Entry 4P5M (X-ray diffraction, 1.70 A resolution); this record covers chains A and B.

== Chain A ==
Molecule: HLA class II histocompatibility antigen, DP alpha 1 chain
From: Homo sapiens
Reference sequence: P20036 (DPA1_HUMAN); residues 1-183 here correspond to UniProt positions 32-214 (UniProt number = residue number + 31)
Amino-acid sequence (183 residues; each row starts with the number of its first residue):
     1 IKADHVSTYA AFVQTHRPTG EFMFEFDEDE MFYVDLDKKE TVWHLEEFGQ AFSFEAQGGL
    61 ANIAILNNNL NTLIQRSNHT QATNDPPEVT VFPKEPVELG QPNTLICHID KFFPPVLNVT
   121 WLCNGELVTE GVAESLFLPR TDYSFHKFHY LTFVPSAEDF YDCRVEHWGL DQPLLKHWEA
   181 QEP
Disordered / not traced: 181-183
Cystine bridges: Cys107-Cys163
Covalent attachments: N-acetylglucosamine (NAG) linked to Asn118

== Chain B ==
Molecule: peptide, HLA class II histocompatibility antigen, DP beta 1 chain
From: Homo sapiens
Reference sequence: Q5EP54 (Q5EP54_HUMAN); residues 3-189 here correspond to UniProt positions 32-218 (UniProt number = residue number + 29)
Amino-acid sequence (212 residues; numbered -25 to 189; 3 numbers in that range are skipped by the numbering (no residue carries them; nothing is unmodelled there); the number before each row is that of its first residue; numbers below 1 keep their minus sign (Gln-25 is residue -25)):
   -25 QAYDGKDYIA LKGGSLVPRG SGGGG
     3 SPENYLFQGR QECYAFNGTQ RFLERYIYNR EEFVRFDSDV GEFRAVTELG RPDEEYWNSQ
    63 KDILEEERAV PDRMCRHNYE LGGPMTLQRR VQPRVNVSPS KKGPLQHHNL LVCHVTDFYP
   123 GSIQVRWFLN GQEETAGVVS TNLIRNGDWT FQILVMLEMT PQQGDVYTCQ VEHTSLDSPV
   183 TVEWKAQ
Disordered / not traced: -12 to -1, 3
Differences from the reference sequence: linker (-13 to -1); variant Ser3 (Thr32 in Q5EP54)
Cystine bridges: Cys15-Cys77, Cys115-Cys171
Covalent attachments: N-acetylglucosamine (NAG) linked to Asn19

== Chain A / chain B interface ==
Contacting residue pairs - 152 pairs, chain A then chain B:
  Ile1(A) - Tyr16(B)  hydrophobic
  Ile1(A) - Arg23(B)
  Ile1(A) - Leu25(B)  hydrophobic
  Lys2(A) - Phe18(B)
  Ala3(A) - Ala17(B)
  Asp4(A) - Ala17(B)  hydrogen bond (backbone-backbone)
  Asp4(A) - Phe18(B)
  Asp4(A) - Asn19(B)  hydrogen bond (side chain-backbone)
  His5(A) - Cys15(B)
  His5(A) - Tyr16(B)
  His5(A) - Ala17(B)  hydrogen bond (backbone-backbone)
  His5(A) - Tyr81(B)
  His5(A) - Leu89(B)
  Val6(A) - Cys15(B)
  Val6(A) - Tyr16(B)  hydrophobic
  Ser7(A) - Gln13(B)
  Ser7(A) - Glu14(B)
  Ser7(A) - Cys15(B)  hydrogen bond (backbone-backbone)
  Thr8(A) - Gln13(B)
  Thr8(A) - Glu14(B)
  Tyr9(A) - Tyr-23(B)
  Tyr9(A) - Asp-22(B)  hydrogen bond (side chain-backbone)
  Tyr9(A) - Gly-21(B)
  Tyr9(A) - Tyr-18(B)
  Tyr9(A) - Arg12(B)
  Tyr9(A) - Gln13(B)  hydrogen bond (backbone-backbone)
  Tyr9(A) - Met76(B)  hydrophobic
  Ala10(A) - Gly11(B)
  Ala10(A) - Arg12(B)
  Ala11(A) - Gln10(B)
  Ala11(A) - Gly11(B)  hydrogen bond (backbone-backbone)
  Phe12(A) - Phe9(B)
  Phe12(A) - Gln10(B)
  Val13(A) - Leu8(B)
  Val13(A) - Phe9(B)  hydrogen bond (backbone-backbone)
  Gln14(A) - Asn6(B)  hydrogen bond
  Gln14(A) - Tyr7(B)
  Gln14(A) - Leu8(B)
  Thr15(A) - Glu5(B)
  Thr15(A) - Asn6(B)  hydrogen bond (backbone-side chain)
  Thr15(A) - Tyr7(B)  hydrogen bond (backbone-backbone)
  His16(A) - Pro4(B)
  His16(A) - Glu5(B)  hydrogen bond (side chain-backbone)
  His16(A) - Asn6(B)  hydrogen bond (backbone-side chain)
  Phe24(A) - Tyr-23(B)  hydrophobic
  Phe26(A) - Thr88(B)
  Phe26(A) - Leu89(B)  hydrophobic
  Asp27(A) - Arg147(B)  hydrogen bond (backbone-side chain)
  Glu28(A) - Arg147(B)  salt bridge
  Asp29(A) - Tyr121(B)
  Asp29(A) - Arg147(B)  salt bridge
  Asp29(A) - Trp151(B)
  Glu30(A) - Trp151(B)  hydrogen bond (backbone-side chain)
  Met31(A) - Tyr-23(B)  hydrogen bond
  Met31(A) - Trp151(B)  hydrophobic
  His44(A) - Gly149(B)
  His44(A) - Asp150(B)
  His44(A) - Trp151(B)
  Leu45(A) - Arg91(B)
  Leu45(A) - Trp151(B)  hydrophobic
  Glu47(A) - Met87(B)
  Phe48(A) - Met87(B)
  Phe48(A) - Thr88(B)
  Ala51(A) - Gln-25(B)
  Phe52(A) - Gln-25(B)
  Phe52(A) - Leu83(B)
  Phe52(A) - Gly84(B)
  Phe52(A) - Met87(B)  hydrophobic
  Phe52(A) - Thr88(B)
  Ser53(A) - Gln-25(B)  hydrogen bond (backbone-backbone)
  Ser53(A) - Ala-24(B)
  Ser53(A) - Tyr-23(B)  hydrogen bond (backbone-backbone)
  Phe54(A) - Tyr-23(B)
  Asn62(A) - Lys-20(B)  hydrogen bond (side chain-backbone)
  Asn62(A) - Asp-19(B)
  Asn62(A) - Tyr-18(B)  hydrogen bond (side chain-backbone)
  Ile65(A) - Asp-19(B)
  Ile65(A) - Tyr-18(B)
  Ile65(A) - Ile-17(B)
  Ile65(A) - Ala-16(B)
  Leu66(A) - Tyr-18(B)  hydrophobic
  Leu66(A) - Phe9(B)  hydrophobic
  Asn68(A) - Ala-16(B)
  Asn68(A) - Leu-15(B)
  Asn69(A) - Ile-17(B)  hydrogen bond (side chain-backbone)
  Asn69(A) - Ala-16(B)
  Asn69(A) - Leu-15(B)  hydrogen bond (side chain-backbone)
  Asn69(A) - Phe9(B)
  Leu70(A) - Tyr7(B)
  Leu70(A) - Leu8(B)
  Leu70(A) - Phe9(B)
  Thr72(A) - Leu-15(B)
  Thr72(A) - Lys-14(B)
  Thr72(A) - Gly-13(B)
  Leu73(A) - Leu-15(B)  hydrophobic
  Leu73(A) - Phe9(B)  hydrophobic
  Leu73(A) - Tyr30(B)  hydrophobic
  Leu73(A) - Phe35(B)  hydrophobic
  Leu73(A) - Leu51(B)  hydrophobic
  Ile74(A) - Tyr7(B)  hydrophobic
  Ile74(A) - Tyr30(B)
  Arg76(A) - Lys-14(B)
  Arg76(A) - Phe35(B)
  Arg76(A) - Leu51(B)  hydrogen bond (side chain-backbone)
  Arg76(A) - Pro54(B)
  Arg76(A) - Asp55(B)  salt bridge
  Ser77(A) - Tyr30(B)  hydrogen bond
  His79(A) - Tyr7(B)
  Thr80(A) - Tyr7(B)
  Thr80(A) - Tyr30(B)  hydrogen bond (backbone-side chain)
  Thr80(A) - Asn31(B)  hydrogen bond (backbone-side chain)
  Gln81(A) - Pro4(B)  hydrogen bond (side chain-backbone)
  Gln81(A) - Glu5(B)
  Gln81(A) - Asn6(B)  hydrogen bond (side chain-backbone)
  Ala82(A) - Asn31(B)
  Asp85(A) - Arg32(B)  salt bridge
  Phe92(A) - Ile146(B)  hydrophobic
  Phe92(A) - Asn148(B)
  Phe92(A) - Gln154(B)
  Pro93(A) - Gln154(B)  hydrogen bond (backbone-side chain)
  Lys94(A) - Thr118(B)
  Lys94(A) - Asp119(B)  salt bridge
  Lys94(A) - Asp150(B)  salt bridge
  Lys94(A) - Thr152(B)  hydrogen bond
  Lys94(A) - Gln154(B)
  Pro96(A) - Asn98(B)
  Pro96(A) - His116(B)
  Pro96(A) - Thr118(B)
  Ile106(A) - Asn148(B)
  Phe113(A) - Asn31(B)
  Phe113(A) - Arg32(B)
  Pro114(A) - Asn6(B)
  Pro115(A) - Leu8(B)
  Pro139(A) - Arg12(B)
  Arg140(A) - Arg12(B)  hydrogen bond (backbone-side chain)
  Asp142(A) - Arg32(B)  salt bridge
  Tyr143(A) - Gln10(B)  hydrogen bond (backbone-side chain)
  Tyr143(A) - Arg12(B)
  Tyr143(A) - Arg27(B)  hydrogen bond
  Tyr143(A) - Ile29(B)  hydrophobic
  Tyr143(A) - Arg32(B)
  Tyr143(A) - Glu34(B)  hydrogen bond
  Ser144(A) - Arg32(B)
  Phe145(A) - Gln10(B)
  Phe148(A) - Arg147(B)
  Phe148(A) - Asn148(B)
  Phe148(A) - Gly149(B)
  Tyr150(A) - Asn148(B)  hydrogen bond (side chain-backbone)
  Tyr150(A) - Gly149(B)
  Tyr150(A) - Asp150(B)
  Trp168(A) - Pro4(B)  hydrophobic
  Trp168(A) - Asn6(B)
Also at the interface, not in a pair above, chain A (68 interface residues in all): Phe32, Trp43, Glu95, Val116
Also at the interface, not in a pair above, chain B (65 interface residues in all): Tyr28, Gly52, Asn80

== Overview ==
68 residues of chain A and 65 residues of chain B are in contact, with 35 hydrogen bonds and 7 salt bridges.
Polar contacts include Glu28(A)-Arg147(B), Asp29(A)-Arg147(B) and Arg76(A)-Asp55(B). N-acetylglucosamine is
covalently linked to Asn118(A). N-acetylglucosamine is covalently linked to Asn19(B).
Here chain A is HLA class II histocompatibility antigen, DP alpha 1 chain and chain B is peptide, HLA class II
histocompatibility antigen, DP beta 1 chain, both from Homo sapiens. Entry 4P5M (Structural Basis of Chronic
Beryllium Disease: Bridging the Gap Between Allergic Hypersensitivity and Autoimmunity) was determined by
X-ray diffraction together with 4P5K, 4P4K, 4P4R and 4P57 from the same study.
